Entry 1EE4 (X-ray diffraction, 2.10 A resolution); this record covers chains A and C of the 3 polymer chains in the assembly.

Chain A:
Name: Karyopherin alpha
Source organism: Saccharomyces cerevisiae
Notes: fragment: armadillo domain
UniProtKB: Q02821 (IMA1_YEAST); numbering as in UniProt (aligned over 87-509)
Chain sequence (423 residues; row label = number of the first residue in the row):
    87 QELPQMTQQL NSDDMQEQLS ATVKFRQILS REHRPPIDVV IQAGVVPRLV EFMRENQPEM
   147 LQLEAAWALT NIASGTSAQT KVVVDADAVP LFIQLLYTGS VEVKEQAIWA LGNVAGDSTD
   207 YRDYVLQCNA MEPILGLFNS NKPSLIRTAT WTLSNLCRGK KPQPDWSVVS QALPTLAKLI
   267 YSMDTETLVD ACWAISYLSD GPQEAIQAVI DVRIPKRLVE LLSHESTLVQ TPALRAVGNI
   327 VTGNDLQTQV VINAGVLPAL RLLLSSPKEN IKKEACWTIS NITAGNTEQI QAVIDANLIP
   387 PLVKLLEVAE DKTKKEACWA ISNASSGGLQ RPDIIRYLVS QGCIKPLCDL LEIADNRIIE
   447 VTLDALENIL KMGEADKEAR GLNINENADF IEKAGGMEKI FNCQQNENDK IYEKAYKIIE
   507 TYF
Differences from the reference sequence: engineered mutation Asp397 (Tyr in Q02821)
UniProt features mapped onto this chain:
  - mutagenesis: Ser116 (S116F: In SRP1-31; temperature-sensitive mutant; reduced growth rate and chromosome loss), Glu145 (E145K: In SRP1-49; temperature-sensitive mutant; alteration in nucleolar and microtubule morphology), Pro219 (P219Q: In SRP1-1; temperature-sensitive mutant), Asp286 (D286N: In SRP1-3; temperature-sensitive mutant), Glu360 (E360K: In SRP1-2; temperature-sensitive mutant), Gly459 (G459V: In SRP1-54; temperature-sensitive mutant; reduced growth rate)

Chain C:
Name: Myc proto-oncogene protein
Source organism: Homo sapiens
Notes: fragment: nls (nuclear localization signal) at the larger (functional) binding site
UniProtKB: P01106 (MYC_HUMAN); residues 320-328 here = UniProt positions 320-328
Chain sequence (9 residues; numbered 320 to 328; the number before each row is that of its first residue):
   320 PAAKRVKLD

How chain A and chain C interact:
Residue-residue contacts (32; chain A residue first):
  Ser116(A) with Lys326(C); Leu327(C)
  Arg117(A) with Val325(C); Leu327(C)
  Glu118(A) with Val325(C)
  Trp153(A) with Lys326(C), hydrogen bond (side chain-backbone); Leu327(C); Asp328(C)
  Asn157(A) with Val325(C); Lys326(C), hydrogen bond (side chain-backbone)
  Ala159(A) with Lys323(C), hydrogen bond (backbone-side chain)
  Ser160(A) with Lys323(C); Val325(C)
  Gly161(A) with Lys323(C), hydrogen bond (backbone-side chain)
  Thr166(A) with Lys323(C), hydrogen bond
  Glu191(A) with Lys326(C)
  Gln192(A) with Lys326(C), hydrogen bond
  Trp195(A) with Arg324(C), hydrogen bond (side chain-backbone); Val325(C); Lys326(C)
  Gly198(A) with Ala322(C)
  Asn199(A) with Lys323(C); Arg324(C), hydrogen bond (side chain-backbone)
  Gly202(A) with Ala322(C)
  Asp203(A) with Lys323(C), salt bridge
  Trp237(A) with Ala321(C); Ala322(C); Arg324(C)
  Asn241(A) with Ala322(C), hydrogen bond (side chain-backbone)
  Arg244(A) with Pro320(C), hydrogen bond (side chain-backbone)
  Asp276(A) with Arg324(C), salt bridge
  Trp279(A) with Pro320(C)
Other interface residues (no listed pair), chain A (25 interface residues in all): Leu115, Thr156, Thr162, Tyr283

In short:
25 residues of chain A and 9 residues of chain C are in contact, with 10 hydrogen bonds and 2 salt bridges.
Polar pairs include Asp203(A)-Lys323(C), Asp276(A)-Arg324(C) and Trp153(A)-Lys326(C). UniProt lists 6
mutagenesis sites on chain A.
Chain A is Karyopherin alpha (Saccharomyces cerevisiae) and chain C is Myc proto-oncogene protein (Homo
sapiens); the structure, Crystal structure of yeast karyopherin (importin) alpha in a complex with a C-myc nls
peptide, was determined by X-ray diffraction together with 1EE5 from the same study.
